PDB entry 3IWC | X-ray diffraction, 1.90 A resolution | chains A and C of the 4 polymer chains in the assembly

[Chain A (and C)]
Molecule: S-adenosylmethionine decarboxylase
Source organism: Thermotoga maritima
Notes: EC 4.1.1.50; chain C of this document is another copy of the same molecule, construct and numbering; everything in this record applies to it too
UniProt: Q9WZC3 (SPEH_THEMA); residues 64-130 here = UniProt positions 64-130
Amino-acid sequence (68 residues; numbered 63 to 130; the number before each row is that of its first residue):
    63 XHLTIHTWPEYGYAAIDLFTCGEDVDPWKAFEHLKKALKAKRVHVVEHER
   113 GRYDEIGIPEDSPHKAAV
Unresolved in the structure: 122-130 (chain C: 119-130)
Sequence notes: insertion (63)
Modified / non-standard residues: PYR (pyruvic acid) at position 63
Covalently attached groups: S-adenosylmethionine methyl ester (SMM) linked to PYR_63
Ligand contacts:
  - S-adenosylmethionine methyl ester (SMM), molecule 1: His64, Phe81, Thr82, Cys83
  - S-adenosylmethionine methyl ester (SMM), molecule 2: His68, Thr69, Trp70, Pro71, Glu72
Curated features (UniProtKB/Swiss-Prot):
  - active site: His68 (Proton acceptor), Cys83 (Proton donor)
  - mutagenesis: His68 (H68A: Cleaves much more slowly than the wild-type, but the addition of hydroxylamine which is known to cleave ester bonds leads to the cleavage of this mutant), Cys83 (C83A: Cleaves more rapidly than the wild-type)

[How chain A and chain C interact]
Contacting residue pairs (29):
  PYR_63(A) with His68(C)
  His64(A) with Thr66(C); His68(C), hydrogen bond
  Thr66(A) with His64(C)
  His68(A) with PYR_63(C); His64(C), hydrogen bond; Phe81(C)
  Trp70(A) with Cys83(C), hydrophobic
  Tyr73(A) with Ile118(C), hydrophobic
  Tyr75(A) with Arg112(C); Gly113(C), hydrogen bond (side chain-backbone); Ile118(C), hydrophobic
  Ala77(A) with Phe81(C), hydrophobic; Arg112(C)
  Ile78(A) with Arg112(C), hydrogen bond (backbone-side chain)
  Asp79(A) with Arg112(C), salt bridge
  Phe81(A) with His68(C); Ala77(C), hydrophobic
  Cys83(A) with Trp70(C), hydrophobic
  Arg104(A) with Glu117(C), salt bridge
  His110(A) with His110(C), hydrogen bond
  Arg112(A) with Tyr75(C); Ala77(C); Ile78(C), hydrogen bond (side chain-backbone); Asp79(C), salt bridge
  Gly113(A) with Tyr75(C), hydrogen bond (backbone-side chain)
  Glu117(A) with Arg104(C), salt bridge
  Ile118(A) with Tyr75(C), hydrophobic
  Ile120(A) with Tyr73(C), hydrophobic
Interface residues without a listed pair, chain A (20 interface residues in all): Val108
Interface residues without a listed pair, chain C (19 interface residues in all): Val108

[Summary]
20 residues of chain A and 19 residues of chain C are in contact; the contacts include 7 hydrogen bonds and 4
salt bridges. Polar contacts include Asp79(A)-Arg112(C), Arg104(A)-Glu117(C) and His64(A)-His68(C). Chain A
binds S-adenosylmethionine methyl ester. S-adenosylmethionine methyl ester is covalently linked to PYR_63(A).
Both chains are S-adenosylmethionine decarboxylase (Thermotoga maritima). Entry 3IWC (T. maritima AdoMetDC
complex with S-Adenosylmethionine methyl ester) was determined by X-ray diffraction together with 3IWB and
3IWD from the same study.
